PDB entry 3M9S | X-ray diffraction, 4.50 A resolution (low resolution: residue-level contacts below are approximate; hydrogen-bond / salt-bridge calls are withheld) | chains 3 and 5 of the 13 polymer chains in the assembly

== Chain 3 ==
Name: NADH-quinone oxidoreductase subunit 3
Organism: Thermus thermophilus
Notes: EC 1.6.99.5
UniProtKB: Q56223 (NQO3_THET8); numbering as in UniProt (aligned over 1-783)
Chain sequence (783 residues; each row starts with the number of its first residue):
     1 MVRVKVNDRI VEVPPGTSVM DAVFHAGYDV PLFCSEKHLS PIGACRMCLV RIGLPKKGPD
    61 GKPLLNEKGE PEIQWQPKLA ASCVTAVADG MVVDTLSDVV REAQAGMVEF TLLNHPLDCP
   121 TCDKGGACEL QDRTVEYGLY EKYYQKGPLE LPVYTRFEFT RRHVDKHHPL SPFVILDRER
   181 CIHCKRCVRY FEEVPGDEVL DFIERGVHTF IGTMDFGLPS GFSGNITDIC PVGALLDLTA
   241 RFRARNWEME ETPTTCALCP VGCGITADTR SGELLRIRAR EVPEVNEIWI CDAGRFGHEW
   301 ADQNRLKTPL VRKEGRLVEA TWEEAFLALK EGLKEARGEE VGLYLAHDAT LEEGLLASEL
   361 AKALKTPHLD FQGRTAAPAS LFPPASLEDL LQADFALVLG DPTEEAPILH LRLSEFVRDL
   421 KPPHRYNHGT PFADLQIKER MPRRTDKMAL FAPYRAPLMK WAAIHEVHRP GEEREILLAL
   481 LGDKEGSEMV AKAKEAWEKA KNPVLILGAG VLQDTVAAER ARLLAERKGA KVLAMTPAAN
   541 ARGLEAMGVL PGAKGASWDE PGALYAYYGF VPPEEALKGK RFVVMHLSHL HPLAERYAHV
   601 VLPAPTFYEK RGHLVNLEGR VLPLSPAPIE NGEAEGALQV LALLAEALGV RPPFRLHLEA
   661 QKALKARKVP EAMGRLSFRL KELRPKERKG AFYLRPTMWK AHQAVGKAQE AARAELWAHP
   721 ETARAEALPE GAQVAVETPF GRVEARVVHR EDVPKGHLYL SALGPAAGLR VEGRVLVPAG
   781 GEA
Disordered / not traced: 56-72, 144-149, 778-783
Metal / ion sites: 2Fe-2S cluster Fe: Cys-34, Cys-45, Cys-48, Cys-83; 4Fe-4S cluster Fe site 1: His-115, Cys-119, Cys-122, Cys-128; 4Fe-4S cluster Fe site 2: Cys-181, Cys-184, Cys-187, Cys-230; 4Fe-4S cluster Fe site 3: Cys-256, Cys-259, Cys-263, Cys-291
Small-molecule neighbours:
  - 2Fe-2S cluster (FES): Leu-32, Phe-33, Cys-34, Ser-35, Ile-42, Gly-43, Ala-44, Cys-45, Arg-46, Met-47, Cys-48, Cys-83
  - 4Fe-4S cluster (SF4), molecule 1: His-115, Asp-118, Cys-119, Cys-122, Lys-124, Gly-125, Cys-128, Leu-130, Gln-131, Arg-180, Val-232, Gly-233
  - 4Fe-4S cluster (SF4), molecule 2: Cys-181, Ile-182, His-183, Cys-184, Lys-185, Arg-186, Cys-187, Phe-202, Ile-211, Cys-230, Pro-231, Val-232, Ala-234, Leu-235
  - 4Fe-4S cluster (SF4), molecule 3: Cys-256, Leu-258, Cys-259, Val-261, Gly-262, Cys-263, Ile-290, Cys-291, Gly-294, Pro-407, Ile-408
UniProt features mapped onto this chain:
  - binding site ([2Fe-2S] cluster): Cys-34, Cys-45, Cys-48, Cys-83
  - binding site ([4Fe-4S] cluster): His-115, Cys-119, Cys-122, Cys-128, Cys-181, Cys-184, Cys-187, Cys-230, Cys-256, Cys-259, Cys-263, Cys-291
  - mutagenesis: Cys-256 (C256A: Decreases amount and stability of iron-sulfur center 4), Cys-259 (C259A: Decreases amount and stability of iron-sulfur center 4), Cys-263 (C263A: Decreases amount and stability of iron-sulfur center 4), Cys-291 (C291A: Decreases amount and stability of iron-sulfur center 4)

== Chain 5 ==
Name: NADH-quinone oxidoreductase subunit C
Organism: Thermus thermophilus
Notes: EC 1.6.99.5
UniProtKB: Q56219 (NQO5_THET8); numbering as in UniProt (aligned over 1-207)
Chain sequence (207 residues; each row starts with the number of its first residue):
     1 MRLERVLEEA RAKGYPIEDN GLGNLWVVLP RERFKEEMAH YKAMGFNFLA DIVGLDYLTY
    61 PDPRPERFAV VYELVSLPGW KDGDGSRFFV RVYVPEEDPR LPTVTDLWGS ANFLEREVYD
   121 LFGIVFEGHP DLRKILTPED LEGHPLRKDY PLGETPTLFR EGRYIIPAEF RAALTGKDPG
   181 LTFYKGGSRK GYRSLWADLK KAREVKG
Disordered / not traced: 197-207

== Interface between chain 3 and chain 5 ==
Residue-residue contacts (44; chain 3 residue first):
  Phe-24(3) / Tyr-184(5)
  Gly-27(3) / Lys-190(5)
  Tyr-28(3) / Lys-190(5)
  Asp-29(3) / Gly-186(5)
  Asp-29(3) / Gly-187(5)
  Asp-29(3) / Lys-190(5)
  Val-30(3) / Tyr-184(5)
  Leu-32(3) / Tyr-184(5)
  Glu-36(3) / Phe-183(5)
  Gly-126(3) / Leu-181(5)
  Ala-127(3) / Thr-182(5)
  Cys-128(3) / Thr-182(5)
  Glu-129(3) / Thr-182(5)
  Glu-129(3) / Phe-183(5)
  Asp-132(3) / Thr-182(5)
  Asp-132(3) / Arg-189(5)
  Arg-133(3) / Thr-182(5)
  Arg-133(3) / Tyr-184(5)
  Val-135(3) / Ser-188(5)
  Glu-136(3) / Lys-185(5)
  Glu-136(3) / Gly-186(5)
  Glu-136(3) / Ser-188(5)
  Glu-136(3) / Arg-189(5)
  Tyr-137(3) / Gly-186(5)
  Tyr-137(3) / Gly-187(5)
  Glu-141(3) / Tyr-192(5)
  Glu-141(3) / Ser-194(5)
  Glu-141(3) / Leu-195(5)
  Asn-246(3) / Leu-181(5)
  Trp-247(3) / Glu-169(5)
  Trp-247(3) / Phe-170(5)
  Trp-247(3) / Ala-172(5)
  Glu-248(3) / Glu-169(5)
  Glu-248(3) / Phe-170(5)
  Met-249(3) / Glu-169(5)
  Glu-250(3) / Ile-166(5)
  Glu-250(3) / Glu-169(5)
  Glu-251(3) / Glu-169(5)
  Ser-271(3) / Gly-162(5)
  Ser-271(3) / Arg-163(5)
  Ser-271(3) / Tyr-164(5)
  Gly-272(3) / Tyr-164(5)
  Phe-432(3) / Tyr-184(5)
  Pro-628(3) / Tyr-164(5)
Also at the interface, not in a pair above, chain 3 (31 interface residues in all): Pro-31, Tyr-143, Asp-228, Arg-270
Also at the interface, not in a pair above, chain 5 (21 interface residues in all): Ile-165

== Summary ==
31 residues of chain 3 face 21 of chain 5 across their interface. Bound to chain 3: 3 copies of 4Fe-4S cluster
and 2Fe-2S cluster. From UniProt: 4 [2Fe-2S] cluster-binding residues, 12 [4Fe-4S] cluster-binding residues
and 4 mutagenesis sites on chain 3.
Here chain 3 is NADH-quinone oxidoreductase subunit 3 and chain 5 is NADH-quinone oxidoreductase subunit C,
both from Thermus thermophilus. Entry 3M9S (Crystal structure of respiratory complex I from Thermus
thermophilus) was determined by X-ray diffraction, deposited together with 3M9C.
